Entry 4HB4 (X-ray diffraction, 2.05 A resolution); this record covers chains A and B of the 3 polymer chains in the assembly.

# Chain A
Protein: GTP-binding nuclear protein Ran
Organism: Homo sapiens
UniProtKB: P62826 (RAN_HUMAN); numbering as in UniProt (aligned over 1-216)
Amino-acid sequence (216 residues; row label = number of the first residue in the row):
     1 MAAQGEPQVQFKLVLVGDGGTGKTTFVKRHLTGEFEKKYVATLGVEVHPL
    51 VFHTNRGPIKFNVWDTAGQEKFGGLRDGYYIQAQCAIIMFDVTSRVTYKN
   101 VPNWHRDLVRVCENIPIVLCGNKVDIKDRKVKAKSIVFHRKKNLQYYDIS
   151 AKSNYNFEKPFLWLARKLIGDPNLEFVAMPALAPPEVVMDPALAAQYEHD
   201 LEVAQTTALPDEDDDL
Unresolved in the structure: 1-7
UniProt features mapped onto this chain:
  - region: Lys-37 to Val-45 (Switch-I), Gly-68 to Gln-84 (Switch-II), Asp-211 to Leu-216 (Interaction with RANBP1)
  - binding site (GTP): Asp-18 to Thr-25, Glu-36 to Thr-42, Gly-68, Asn-122 to Asp-125, Ser-150 to Lys-152
  - site: Gln-69 (Essential for GTP hydrolysis)
  - modified residue: Ala-2 (N-acetylalanine), Thr-24 (Phosphothreonine), Lys-37 (N6-acetyllysine), Lys-60 (N6-acetyllysine), Lys-71 (N6-acetyllysine), Lys-99 (N6-acetyllysine), Lys-134 (N6-acetyllysine), Lys-159 (N6-acetyllysine)
  - cross-link (Glycyl lysine isopeptide (Lys-Gly)): Lys-71 (interchain with G-Cter in SUMO2), Lys-152 (interchain with G-Cter in SUMO2)
  - mutagenesis: Gly-19 (G19V: Blocks DNA replication; when associated with L-69), Thr-24 (T24L: Has low binding affinity for GTP and GDP. Almost completely abolishes interaction with BIRC5; T24N: Has low binding affinity for GTP and GDP. Decreases nuclear import of proteins and RNA ...), Thr-25 (T25A: Minor effect on the interaction with the alpha phosphate group of bound GTP), Lys-37 (K37Q: Mimics acetylation; enhances the nuclear export of RELA/p65; K37R: Decreased acetylation), Tyr-39 (Y39A: Abolishes steric hindrance that traps the essential Q-69 in an unreactive position, and causes slow GTP hydrolysis in wild-type ...), Gln-69 (Q69L: Strongly decreased GTPase activity. Probably locked in the GTP-bound form. Loss of interaction with NUTF2. Decreases nuclear location and leads to cytoplasmic location during interphase ...), Glu-70 (E70A: Strongly decreases the relase of bound GDP), Arg-76 (R76E: Probable loss of interaction with NUTF2. Loss of transport to the nucleus), Lys-134 (K134Q: Loss of normal mitotic chromosome segregation and defective mitotic spindle orientation; K134R: Loss of normal mitotic chromosome segregation and formation of sister chromatid bridges), Asp-211 to Leu-216 (No effect on GTPase activity. Abolishes interaction with RANBP1)
Metal / ion sites: Mg2+: Thr-24, Thr-42 (together with GMP-PNP)
Small-molecule neighbours: GMP-PNP (GNP; phosphoaminophosphonic acid-guanylate ester): Gly-17, Asp-18, Gly-19, Gly-20, Thr-21, Gly-22, Lys-23, Thr-24, Thr-25, Phe-35, Glu-36, Lys-37, Lys-38, Tyr-39, Val-40, Ala-41, Thr-42, Thr-66, Ala-67, Gly-68, Gln-69, Asn-122, Lys-123, Asp-125, Ile-126, Ser-150, Ala-151, Lys-152

# Chain B
Protein: Ran-specific GTPase-activating protein 1
Organism: Saccharomyces cerevisiae
Notes: fragment: RanDB1
UniProtKB: P41920 (YRB1_YEAST); residues 62-201 here = UniProt positions 62-201
Amino-acid sequence (140 residues; row label = number of the first residue in the row):
    62 DIHFEPVVHLEKVDVKTMEEDEEVLYKVRAKLFRFDKDAKEWKERGTGDC
   112 KFLKNKKTNKVRILMRRDKTLKICANHIIAPEYTLKPNVGSDRSWVYACT
   162 ADIAEGEAEAFTFAIRFGSKENADKFKEEFEKAQEINKKA
Unresolved in the structure: 62-79, 201
Sequence notes: conflict Lys-98 (Ala in P41920)

# Chain A / chain B interface
Contacting residue pairs (86):
  Arg-29(A) / Glu-105(B)  salt bridge
  Thr-32(A) / Glu-105(B)
  Thr-32(A) / Arg-106(B)
  Thr-32(A) / Arg-128(B)  hydrogen bond (backbone-side chain)
  Gly-33(A) / Glu-105(B)
  Gly-33(A) / Arg-106(B)
  Gly-33(A) / Arg-128(B)
  Glu-34(A) / Arg-95(B)  salt bridge
  Glu-34(A) / Lys-104(B)  salt bridge
  Glu-34(A) / Glu-105(B)  hydrogen bond (backbone-backbone)
  Val-51(A) / Lys-133(B)  hydrogen bond (backbone-side chain)
  Phe-52(A) / Thr-131(B)
  Phe-52(A) / Lys-133(B)
  Phe-157(A) / Asp-129(B)
  Phe-157(A) / Lys-130(B)
  Glu-158(A) / Lys-130(B)
  Phe-176(A) / Lys-130(B)
  Ala-178(A) / Arg-127(B)
  Ala-178(A) / Leu-132(B)
  Met-179(A) / Arg-127(B)  hydrogen bond (backbone-side chain)
  Met-179(A) / Lys-133(B)
  Met-179(A) / Ile-134(B)
  Pro-180(A) / Ile-134(B)
  Ala-181(A) / Arg-123(B)  hydrogen bond (backbone-side chain)
  Ala-181(A) / Leu-125(B)  hydrophobic
  Ala-181(A) / Arg-127(B)
  Ala-181(A) / Ile-134(B)  hydrophobic
  Ala-181(A) / Asn-137(B)
  Leu-182(A) / Arg-123(B)  hydrogen bond (backbone-side chain)
  Leu-182(A) / Asn-137(B)  hydrogen bond (backbone-side chain)
  Leu-182(A) / Ile-164(B)
  Ala-183(A) / Ile-164(B)
  Pro-184(A) / Arg-123(B)
  Pro-184(A) / Asn-137(B)
  Pro-184(A) / His-138(B)
  Pro-184(A) / Ile-139(B)
  Pro-184(A) / Ile-164(B)  hydrophobic
  Pro-185(A) / Ile-139(B)
  Pro-185(A) / Ala-162(B)  hydrophobic
  Pro-185(A) / Ile-164(B)
  Glu-186(A) / Lys-121(B)  salt bridge
  Val-187(A) / Thr-161(B)
  Val-187(A) / Ala-162(B)  hydrophobic
  Val-188(A) / Glu-143(B)
  Tyr-197(A) / Ala-159(B)  hydrophobic
  Tyr-197(A) / Thr-161(B)
  Tyr-197(A) / Ala-171(B)
  Leu-201(A) / Val-157(B)  hydrophobic
  Val-203(A) / Phe-96(B)  hydrophobic
  Val-203(A) / Lys-101(B)
  Ala-204(A) / Trp-103(B)  hydrogen bond (backbone-side chain)
  Ala-204(A) / Asn-149(B)  hydrogen bond (backbone-side chain)
  Ala-204(A) / Thr-173(B)
  Gln-205(A) / Lys-147(B)
  Gln-205(A) / Pro-148(B)
  Gln-205(A) / Asn-149(B)  hydrogen bond (backbone-side chain)
  Gln-205(A) / Val-150(B)  hydrogen bond (backbone-backbone)
  Thr-206(A) / Val-150(B)
  Thr-207(A) / Phe-96(B)
  Thr-207(A) / Lys-101(B)
  Thr-207(A) / Trp-103(B)  hydrogen bond (backbone-side chain)
  Thr-207(A) / Asn-149(B)  hydrogen bond (backbone-side chain)
  Ala-208(A) / Trp-103(B)
  Ala-208(A) / Asn-149(B)
  Ala-208(A) / Val-150(B)
  Leu-209(A) / Phe-94(B)  hydrophobic
  Leu-209(A) / Trp-103(B)  hydrophobic
  Leu-209(A) / Asn-149(B)  hydrogen bond (backbone-side chain)
  Leu-209(A) / Ser-155(B)
  Leu-209(A) / Ala-175(B)  hydrophobic
  Leu-209(A) / Arg-177(B)
  Pro-210(A) / Phe-94(B)  hydrophobic
  Pro-210(A) / Trp-103(B)
  Pro-210(A) / Arg-177(B)  hydrogen bond (backbone-side chain)
  Asp-211(A) / Arg-177(B)  hydrogen bond (backbone-side chain)
  Glu-212(A) / Gly-151(B)
  Glu-212(A) / Ser-152(B)  hydrogen bond
  Glu-212(A) / Arg-154(B)  salt bridge
  Glu-212(A) / Arg-177(B)  salt bridge
  Asp-214(A) / Arg-154(B)  hydrogen bond (backbone-side chain)
  Asp-215(A) / Arg-154(B)  hydrogen bond (backbone-side chain)
  Asp-215(A) / Gly-179(B)
  Leu-216(A) / Ala-91(B)
  Leu-216(A) / Lys-92(B)
  Leu-216(A) / Arg-154(B)
  Leu-216(A) / Arg-177(B)
Other interface residues (no listed pair), chain A (43 interface residues in all): His-30, Phe-35, Lys-38, Leu-50, Val-177, Met-189, Asp-200, Asp-213
Other interface residues (no listed pair), chain B (49 interface residues in all): Arg-90, Lys-98, Glu-102, Tyr-158, Ala-169, Phe-178

# Summary
43 residues of chain A and 49 residues of chain B are in contact; the contacts include 19 hydrogen bonds and 6
salt bridges. Polar contacts include Arg-29(A)/Glu-105(B), Glu-34(A)/Arg-95(B) and Glu-34(A)/Lys-104(B). Bound
to chain A: GMP-PNP.
Here chain A is GTP-binding nuclear protein Ran (Homo sapiens) and chain B is Ran-specific GTPase-activating
protein 1 (Saccharomyces cerevisiae). Entry 4HB4 (Crystal structure of CRM1 inhibitor Leptomycin B in complex
with CRM1(537DLTVK541/GLCEQ)-Ran-RanBP1) was determined by X-ray diffraction, deposited together with 4HAU,
4HAV, 4HAW, 4HAX, 4HAY, 4HAZ, 4HB2 and 4HB3.
